PDB entry 3RP8 | X-ray diffraction, 1.97 A resolution | chain A

Chain A:
Name: flavoprotein monooxygenase
From: Klebsiella pneumoniae
Reference sequence: A6T923 (A6T923_KLEP7); residue numbers follow UniProt; this construct covers 1-384
Chain sequence (407 residues; numbered -22 to 384; the number before each row is that of its first residue; numbers below 1 keep their minus sign (Met-22 is residue -22)):
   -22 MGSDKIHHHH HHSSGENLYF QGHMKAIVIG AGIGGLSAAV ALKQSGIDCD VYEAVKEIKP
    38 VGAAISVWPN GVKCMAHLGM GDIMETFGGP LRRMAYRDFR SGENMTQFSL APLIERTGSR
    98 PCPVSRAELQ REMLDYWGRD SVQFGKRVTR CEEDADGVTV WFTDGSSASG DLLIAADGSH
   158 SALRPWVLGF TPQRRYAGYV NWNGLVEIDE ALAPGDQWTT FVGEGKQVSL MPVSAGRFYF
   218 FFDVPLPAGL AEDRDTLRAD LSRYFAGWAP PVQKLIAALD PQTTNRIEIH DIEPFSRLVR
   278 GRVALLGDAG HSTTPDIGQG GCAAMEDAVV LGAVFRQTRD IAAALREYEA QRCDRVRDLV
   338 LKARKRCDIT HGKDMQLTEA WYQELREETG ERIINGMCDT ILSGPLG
Not modelled in the structure: -22 to -1, 36-39
Differences from the reference sequence: expression tag (-22 to 0); engineered mutation Gln204 (Arg in A6T923)
Curated features (UniProtKB/Swiss-Prot):
  - binding site (FAD): Gly11, Glu30, Ala31, Ser43, Val125, Asp285, Gly295 to Cys299
  - binding site (substrate): Asn178, Tyr216 to Phe218
  - mutagenesis: Tyr216 (Y216F: 5-fold decrease in catalytic activity. 2-fold decrease in affinity for urate and increase in affinity for NADH)
Ligand contacts: FAD (flavin-adenine dinucleotide): Ile6, Gly7, Ala8, Gly9, Ile10, Gly11, Gly12, Tyr29, Glu30, Ala31, Val32, Ala41, Ile42, Ser43, Arg103, Lys123, Arg124, Val125, Ala153, Asp154, Gly155, Ala159, Asn178, Asn180, Tyr216, Leu283, Gly284, Asp285, Pro292, Gly295, Gln296, Gly297, Gly298, Cys299
Reported in the primary citation:
  - conformationally variable residues (side-chain flip): Arg103, Asn178, Met208, Tyr216, Pro292
  - binding site for flavin-adenine dinucleotide: Arg103
  - mutagenesis - Y216F: decreased catalytic activity on urate
  - mutagenesis - Y216F (Kd 100 uM): increased binding to NADH
  - mutagenesis - Y216F: unchanged catalytic activity on NADH

Overview:
Chain A binds flavin-adenine dinucleotide. From UniProt: 11 FAD-binding residues, 4 substrate-binding residues
and one mutagenesis site. From the paper: a binding site for flavin-adenine dinucleotide at Arg103; Y216F
reduces catalytic activity on urate.
Chain A is flavoprotein monooxygenase (Klebsiella pneumoniae); the structure, Crystal Structure of Klebsiella
pneumoniae R204Q HpxO complexed with FAD, was determined by X-ray diffraction together with 3RP6 and 3RP7 from
the same study.
